PDB entry 8KD4 | electron microscopy, 2.93 A resolution | chains O and Y of the 16 polymer chains in the assembly

== Chain O ==
Molecule: Histone H3
Source organism: Xenopus laevis
UniProtKB: A0A310TTQ1 (A0A310TTQ1_XENLA); residues 1-135 here correspond to UniProt positions 2-136 (UniProt number = residue number + 1)
Amino-acid sequence (135 residues; each row starts with the number of its first residue):
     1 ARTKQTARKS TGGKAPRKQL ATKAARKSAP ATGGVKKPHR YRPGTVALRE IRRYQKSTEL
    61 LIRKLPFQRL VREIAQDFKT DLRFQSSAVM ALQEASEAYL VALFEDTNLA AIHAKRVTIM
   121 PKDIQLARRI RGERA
Not modelled in the structure: 1-36, 135
Modified / non-standard residues: Lys36 (N-trimethyllysine; M3L)
Construct notes: engineered mutation Ala110 (Cys111 in A0A310TTQ1)

== Chain Y ==
Molecule: 187bp DNA
Sequence (187 nucleotides; numbered -93 to 93; the number before each row is that of its first residue; numbers below 1 keep their minus sign (DG-93 is residue -93)):
   -93 GGACCCTATA CGCGGCCGCC CTGGAGAATC CCGGTGCCGA GGCCGCTCAA TTGGTCGTAG
   -33 ACAGCTCTAG CACCGCTTAA ACGCACGTAC GCGCTGTCCC CCGCGTTTTA ACCGCCAAGG
    27 GGATTACTCC CTAGTCTCCA GGCACGTGTC AGATATATAC ATCCTGTTCT AGAGCGGCCG
    87 CCACCGC
Not modelled in the structure: -93 to -76, 89-93

== Interface between chain O and chain Y ==
Pairs across the interface (24):
  His39(O) with DC70(Y), sugar contact
  Arg40(O) with DC70(Y), phosphate contact; DT71(Y), phosphate contact
  Tyr41(O) with DC70(Y), sugar contact
  Arg42(O) with DA-5(Y), salt bridge to the phosphate; DC70(Y), salt bridge to the phosphate; DT71(Y), phosphate contact
  Thr45(O) with DC69(Y), phosphate contact; DC70(Y), hydrogen bond to the phosphate
  Arg63(O) with DA-14(Y), sugar contact; DA-13(Y), phosphate contact
  Arg72(O) with DC-23(Y), salt bridge to the phosphate
  Arg83(O) with DC-23(Y), phosphate contact
  Phe84(O) with DG-24(Y), sugar contact; DC-23(Y), hydrogen bond to the phosphate
  Gln85(O) with DG-24(Y), phosphate contact
  Ser86(O) with DG-24(Y), hydrogen bond to the phosphate
  Lys115(O) with DG-3(Y), phosphate contact
  Arg116(O) with DG-3(Y), phosphate contact; DC-2(Y), salt bridge to the phosphate
  Val117(O) with DC-4(Y), sugar contact; DG-3(Y), hydrogen bond to the phosphate
  Thr118(O) with DG-3(Y), hydrogen bond to the phosphate
  Met120(O) with DG-3(Y), sugar contact
Also at the interface, not in a pair above, chain O (18 interface residues in all): Pro43, Gln68
Also at the interface, not in a pair above, chain Y (12 interface residues in all): DC-8

== Summary ==
18 residues of chain O face 12 of chain Y across their interface; the contacts include 5 hydrogen bonds and 4
salt bridges. Polar pairs include Thr45(O)-DC70(Y), Phe84(O)-DC-23(Y) and Ser86(O)-DG-24(Y).
Here chain O is Histone H3 (Xenopus laevis) and chain Y is 187bp DNA. Entry 8KD4 (Rpd3S in complex with
nucleosome with H3K36MLA modification and 187bp DNA, class1) was determined by electron microscopy (same
publication as 8KC7, 8KD2, 8KD3, 8KD5, 8KD6 and 8KD7).
